PDB entry 8EEU | electron microscopy, 3.50 A resolution | chains B and D of the 8 polymer chains in the assembly

Chain B (and D):
Name: Coat protein
Organism: Venezuelan equine encephalitis virus
Notes: chain D of this document is another copy of the same molecule, construct and numbering; everything in this record applies to it too
UniProtKB: P05674 (POLS_EEVV8); residues -333 to 920 here correspond to UniProt positions 1-1254 (UniProt number = residue number + 334)
Amino-acid sequence (1254 residues; each row starts with the number of its first residue; numbers below 1 keep their minus sign (Met-333 is residue -333)):
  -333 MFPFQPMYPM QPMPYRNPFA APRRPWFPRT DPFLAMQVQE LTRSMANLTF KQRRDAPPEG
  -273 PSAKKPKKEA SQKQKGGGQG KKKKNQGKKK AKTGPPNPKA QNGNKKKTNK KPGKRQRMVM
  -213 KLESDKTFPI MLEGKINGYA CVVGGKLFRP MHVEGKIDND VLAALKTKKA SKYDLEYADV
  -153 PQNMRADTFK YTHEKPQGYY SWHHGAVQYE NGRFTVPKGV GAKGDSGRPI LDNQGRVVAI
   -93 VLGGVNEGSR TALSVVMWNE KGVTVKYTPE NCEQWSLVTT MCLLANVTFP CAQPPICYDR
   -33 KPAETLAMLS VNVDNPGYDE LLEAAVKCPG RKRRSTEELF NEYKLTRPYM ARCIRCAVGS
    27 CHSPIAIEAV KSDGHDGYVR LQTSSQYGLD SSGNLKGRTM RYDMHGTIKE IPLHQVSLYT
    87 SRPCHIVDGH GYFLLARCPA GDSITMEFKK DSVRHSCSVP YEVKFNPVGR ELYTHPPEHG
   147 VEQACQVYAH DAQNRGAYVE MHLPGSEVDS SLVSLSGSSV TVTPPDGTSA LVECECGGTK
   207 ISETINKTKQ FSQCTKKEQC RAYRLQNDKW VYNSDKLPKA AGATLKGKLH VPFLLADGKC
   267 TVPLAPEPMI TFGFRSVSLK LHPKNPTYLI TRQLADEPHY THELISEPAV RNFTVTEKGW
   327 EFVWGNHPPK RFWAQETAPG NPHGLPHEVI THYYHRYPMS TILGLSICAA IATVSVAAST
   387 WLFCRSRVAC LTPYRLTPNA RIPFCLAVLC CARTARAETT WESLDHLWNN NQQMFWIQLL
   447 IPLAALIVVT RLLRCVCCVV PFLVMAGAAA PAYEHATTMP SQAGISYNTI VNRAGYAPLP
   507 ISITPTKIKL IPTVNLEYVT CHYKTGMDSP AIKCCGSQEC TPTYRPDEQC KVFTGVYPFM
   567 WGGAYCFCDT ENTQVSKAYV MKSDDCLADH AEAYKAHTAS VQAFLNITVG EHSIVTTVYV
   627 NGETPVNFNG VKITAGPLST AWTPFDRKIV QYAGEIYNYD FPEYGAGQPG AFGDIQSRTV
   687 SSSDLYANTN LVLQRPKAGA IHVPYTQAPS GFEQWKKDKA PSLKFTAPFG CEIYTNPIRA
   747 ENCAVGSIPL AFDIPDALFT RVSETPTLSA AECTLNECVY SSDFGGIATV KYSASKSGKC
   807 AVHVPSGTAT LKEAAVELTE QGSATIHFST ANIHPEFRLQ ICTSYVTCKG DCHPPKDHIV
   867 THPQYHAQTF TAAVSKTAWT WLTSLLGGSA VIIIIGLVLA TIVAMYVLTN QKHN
Not modelled in the structure: -333 to 0, 202-204, 345-920 (chain D: -333 to 4, 346-353, 367-920)
Disulfide bonds: Cys19-Cys123, Cys22-Cys27, Cys90-Cys104, Cys151-Cys266, Cys200-Cys226
Swiss-Prot annotation at these positions:
  - region: Met-333 to Phe-301 (Necessary for nucleocapsid assembly and virus assembly), Phe-301 to Lys-266 (Host transcription inhibition), Ala-243 to Thr-207 (Binding to the viral RNA), Pro-222 to Lys-208 (Ribosome-binding), Ser-58 to Val-47 (Functions as an uncleaved signal peptide for the precursor of protein E3/E2), Val562 to Thr579 (E1 fusion peptide loop)
  - motif: Leu-293 to Leu-286 (Supraphysiological nuclear export signal), Lys-270 to Lys-266 (Nuclear localization signal)
  - active site (Charge relay system): His-182, Asp-160, Ser-108
  - site: Tyr-134 (Involved in dimerization of the capsid protein), Asn-101 (Involved in dimerization of the capsid protein), Trp-59, Ser-58 (Cleavage), Arg0, Ser1 (Cleavage), Tyr44 (Interaction with host receptor LDLRAD3), Val93 (Interaction with host receptor LDLRAD3), Val153 (Interaction with host receptor LDLRAD3), Ala155 (Interaction with host receptor LDLRAD3), His156 (Interaction with host receptor LDLRAD3), Ala262 (Interaction with host receptor LDLRAD3), Ala423, Glu424 (Cleavage), Ala478, Tyr479 (Cleavage)
  - modified residue: Thr-241 (Phosphothreonine), Thr-226 (Phosphothreonine), Ser-210 (Phosphoserine), Thr-207 (Phosphothreonine)
  - lipidation (S-palmitoyl cysteine): Cys396, Cys416, Cys417
  - glycosylation (N-linked (GlcNAc...) asparagine): Asn-48, Asn212, Asn318, Asn612

How chain B and chain D interact:
Pairs across the interface (28):
  Arg18(B) - Glu144(D)  hydrogen bond (side chain-backbone)
  Ile20(B) - Pro142(D)
  Ile20(B) - Pro143(D)
  Ile20(B) - Glu144(D)
  Arg21(B) - Asp42(D)  hydrogen bond (side chain-backbone)
  Arg21(B) - Arg103(D)
  Arg21(B) - His141(D)
  Arg21(B) - Pro142(D)
  Cys22(B) - Arg103(D)
  Ala23(B) - His91(D)
  Ala23(B) - Arg103(D)
  Val24(B) - Val93(D)  hydrophobic
  Tyr85(B) - Arg88(D)
  Tyr85(B) - Pro89(D)
  Tyr85(B) - His91(D)  hydrogen bond
  Thr86(B) - Arg88(D)  hydrogen bond (backbone-side chain)
  Ser87(B) - Arg88(D)
  Asp108(B) - Arg88(D)  salt bridge
  Asp108(B) - Thr140(D)
  Ser109(B) - Arg88(D)  hydrogen bond
  Ser109(B) - His141(D)
  Glu113(B) - His91(D)
  Lys115(B) - His80(D)
  Arg120(B) - His91(D)  hydrogen bond
  Ser124(B) - His141(D)
  Pro126(B) - His141(D)
  Pro126(B) - Pro142(D)
  Tyr127(B) - Glu144(D)  hydrogen bond
Also at the interface, not in a pair above, chain B (21 interface residues in all): Ile33, Ser118, Ser122, Val125
Also at the interface, not in a pair above, chain D (17 interface residues in all): Tyr44, Ser87, Ile92, Phe131, Lys290

Overview:
21 residues of chain B and 17 residues of chain D are in contact; the contacts include 7 hydrogen bonds and 1
salt bridge. Polar pairs include Asp108(B)-Arg88(D), Arg18(B)-Glu144(D) and Arg21(B)-Asp42(D). Curated
annotation (UniProt) lists 3 active-site residues on chain B.
Both chains are Coat protein (Venezuelan equine encephalitis virus). Entry 8EEU (Venezuelan equine
encephalitis virus-like particle in complex with Fab SKT05) was determined by electron microscopy together
with 8DEE, 8DEF, 8DEQ, 8DUL, 8DUN, 8DWO and 8EEV from the same study.
